7IA4 - chains A and B; structure by X-ray diffraction, 2.12 A resolution.

# Chain A
Molecule: Serine protease subunit NS2B
Organism: Zika virus
Reference sequence: Q32ZE1 (POLG_ZIKV); residues 46-89 here correspond to UniProt positions 1414-1457 (UniProt number = residue number + 1368)
Chain sequence (46 residues; row label = number of the first residue in the row):
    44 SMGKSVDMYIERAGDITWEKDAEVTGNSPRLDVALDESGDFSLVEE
Disordered / not traced: 44-49, 89
Differences from the reference sequence: expression tag (44-45)
Ligand contacts: A1B8H (N-(2,3-dihydro-1H-isoindol-5-yl)-1H-1,3-benzimidazole-4-carboxamide): Ser81, Gly82, Asp83

# Chain B
Molecule: Serine protease NS3
Organism: Zika virus
Notes: EC 3.4.21.91, 3.6.1.15, 3.6.4.13
Reference sequence: Q32ZE1 (POLG_ZIKV); residues 11-177 here correspond to UniProt positions 1509-1675 (UniProt number = residue number + 1498)
Chain sequence (168 residues; row label = number of the first residue in the row):
    10 MKEVKKGETTDGVYRVMTRRLLGSTQVGVGVMQEGVFHTMWHVTKGAALR
    60 SGEGRLDPYWGDVKQDLVSYCGPWKLDAAWDGLSEVQLLAVPPGERAKNI
   110 QTLPGIFKTKDGDIGAVALDYPAGTSGSPILDKCGRVIGLYGNGVVIKNG
   160 SYVSAITQGKREEETPVE
Disordered / not traced: 10-15, 172-177
Differences from the reference sequence: initiating methionine (10); conflict Lys107 (Arg1605 in Q32ZE1)
Ligand contacts: A1B8H (N-(2,3-dihydro-1H-isoindol-5-yl)-1H-1,3-benzimidazole-4-carboxamide): His51, Asp75, Asp129, Tyr130, Pro131, Ala132, Ser135, Tyr150, Gly151, Asn152, Tyr161
Swiss-Prot annotation at these positions:
  - active site (Charge relay system): His51, Asp75, Ser135

# Chain A / chain B interface
Pairs across the interface (100):
  Asp50(A) - Arg59(B)  salt bridge
  Met51(A) - Met26(B)
  Met51(A) - Val36(B)  hydrophobic
  Met51(A) - Val52(B)
  Met51(A) - Thr53(B)
  Met51(A) - Leu58(B)
  Met51(A) - Arg59(B)  hydrogen bond (backbone-backbone)
  Tyr52(A) - Arg24(B)
  Tyr52(A) - Val25(B)
  Tyr52(A) - Met26(B)  hydrogen bond (backbone-backbone)
  Tyr52(A) - Arg28(B)  hydrogen bond
  Tyr52(A) - Ser33(B)  hydrogen bond
  Tyr52(A) - Arg59(B)
  Ile53(A) - Tyr23(B)  hydrophobic
  Ile53(A) - Arg24(B)
  Ile53(A) - Met41(B)  hydrophobic
  Ile53(A) - Phe46(B)  hydrophobic
  Ile53(A) - Arg59(B)  hydrogen bond (backbone-backbone)
  Ile53(A) - Ser60(B)
  Ile53(A) - Leu65(B)  hydrophobic
  Glu54(A) - Tyr23(B)
  Glu54(A) - Arg24(B)  hydrogen bond (backbone-backbone)
  Arg55(A) - Glu17(B)
  Arg55(A) - Asp20(B)  hydrogen bond (side chain-backbone)
  Arg55(A) - Gly21(B)
  Arg55(A) - Val22(B)
  Arg55(A) - Tyr23(B)
  Ala56(A) - Val22(B)  hydrogen bond (backbone-backbone)
  Ala56(A) - Tyr23(B)
  Ala56(A) - Arg24(B)
  Ala56(A) - Val100(B)  hydrophobic
  Ala56(A) - Ala106(B)
  Gly57(A) - Gly21(B)
  Gly57(A) - Val22(B)  hydrogen bond (backbone-backbone)
  Asp58(A) - Leu98(B)
  Ile59(A) - Gly21(B)
  Ile59(A) - Val22(B)
  Ile59(A) - Val40(B)  hydrophobic
  Ile59(A) - Leu98(B)  hydrophobic
  Ile59(A) - Leu140(B)  hydrophobic
  Ile59(A) - Gly144(B)
  Ile59(A) - Val146(B)  hydrophobic
  Thr60(A) - Asn108(B)  hydrogen bond (backbone-side chain)
  Thr60(A) - Leu140(B)
  Trp61(A) - Glu94(B)
  Trp61(A) - Val95(B)
  Trp61(A) - Gln96(B)
  Trp61(A) - Gln110(B)
  Trp61(A) - Leu140(B)
  Trp61(A) - Asp141(B)
  Trp61(A) - Lys142(B)
  Glu62(A) - Gln96(B)  hydrogen bond (backbone-side chain)
  Glu62(A) - Asn108(B)
  Ala65(A) - Gln96(B)
  Ala65(A) - Asn108(B)
  Glu66(A) - Ile109(B)
  Glu66(A) - Gln110(B)  hydrogen bond (backbone-backbone)
  Val67(A) - Glu94(B)
  Val67(A) - Gln110(B)
  Thr68(A) - Ile109(B)
  Thr68(A) - Gln110(B)  hydrogen bond (backbone-backbone)
  Thr68(A) - Thr111(B)  hydrogen bond (backbone-side chain)
  Thr68(A) - Leu128(B)
  Gly69(A) - Thr111(B)
  Gly69(A) - Ala127(B)
  Gly69(A) - Leu128(B)
  Asn70(A) - Leu112(B)
  Asn70(A) - Ala127(B)
  Ser71(A) - Leu112(B)  hydrogen bond (side chain-backbone)
  Ser71(A) - Pro113(B)
  Ser71(A) - Gly114(B)
  Pro72(A) - Gly114(B)
  Pro72(A) - Ile115(B)  hydrogen bond (backbone-backbone)
  Pro72(A) - Ala127(B)
  Arg73(A) - Ile115(B)
  Arg73(A) - Lys117(B)
  Leu74(A) - Ile115(B)  hydrogen bond (backbone-backbone)
  Leu74(A) - Phe116(B)
  Leu74(A) - Lys117(B)  hydrogen bond (backbone-backbone)
  Leu74(A) - Ile156(B)  hydrophobic
  Leu74(A) - Val162(B)  hydrophobic
  Asp75(A) - Lys117(B)
  Val76(A) - Phe116(B)  hydrophobic
  Val76(A) - Lys117(B)  hydrogen bond (backbone-backbone)
  Val76(A) - Thr118(B)
  Leu78(A) - Lys73(B)
  Asp79(A) - Lys73(B)
  Glu80(A) - Lys73(B)
  Ser81(A) - Val72(B)
  Gly82(A) - Val72(B)
  Gly82(A) - Lys73(B)
  Gly82(A) - Asn152(B)  hydrogen bond (backbone-side chain)
  Phe84(A) - Phe116(B)  hydrophobic
  Phe84(A) - Asn152(B)
  Phe84(A) - Gly153(B)
  Phe84(A) - Val154(B)
  Ser85(A) - Val154(B)
  Leu86(A) - Val154(B)  hydrophobic
  Leu86(A) - Val155(B)
  Glu88(A) - Lys157(B)  salt bridge
Interface residues without a listed pair, chain B (60 interface residues in all): Thr19, Thr27, Arg29, Ala57, Ile123, Pro138, Ala164

# In short
Chain A and chain B form an interface of 34 and 60 residues respectively, with 20 hydrogen bonds and 2 salt
bridges. Polar contacts include Asp50(A)-Arg59(B), Glu88(A)-Lys157(B) and Tyr52(A)-Arg28(B). Compound A1B8H is
bound between chain A and chain B.
Chain A is Serine protease subunit NS2B and chain B is Serine protease NS3, both from Zika virus; the
structure, Group deposition of ZIKV NS2B-NS3 protease in complex with inhibitors from ASAP Discovery
Consortium -- Crystal ..., was determined by X-ray diffraction.
